Entry 4IJE (X-ray diffraction, 1.90 A resolution); this record covers chain A.

# Chain A
Molecule: Polymerase cofactor VP35
From: Zaire ebolavirus
Notes: fragment: interferon inhibitory domain
UniProtKB: Q05127 (VP35_EBOZM); residue numbers follow UniProt; this construct covers 218-340
Chain sequence (129 residues; each row starts with the number of its first residue):
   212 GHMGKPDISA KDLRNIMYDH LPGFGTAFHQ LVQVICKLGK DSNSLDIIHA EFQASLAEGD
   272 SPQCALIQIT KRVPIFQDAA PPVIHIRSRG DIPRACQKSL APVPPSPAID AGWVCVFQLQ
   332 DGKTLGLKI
Not modelled in the structure: 212-216
Sequence notes: expression tag (212-217); engineered mutation Ala312 (Arg in Q05127), Ala319 (Lys in Q05127), Ala322 (Arg in Q05127)
Bound ions: K+: Leu232, Gly234; Na+: Pro233, Thr237
UniProt features mapped onto this chain:
  - modified residue (Phosphoserine): Ser310, Ser317
  - cross-link: Lys309 (Glycyl lysine isopeptide (Lys-Gly) (interchain with G-Cter in ubiquitin))
  - mutagenesis: Phe239 (F239A: Complete loss of interaction with host PRKRA and subsequent immune response inhibition), Arg305 (R305A: No effect on IRF3 promoter inhibition), Lys309 (K309A: Partial loss of IRF3 promoter inhibition. Complete loss of dsRNA-binding; K309R: Partial loss of the ability to efficiently antagonize the type I IFN response), Ser317 (S317A: Impaired viral replication; S317D: No effect on viral replication)
From the paper describing this entry:
  - mutagenesis - R312A/K319A/R322A: abolished binding to dsRNA
  - mutagenesis - K309A/R312A: decreased binding to 1G8-14
  - mutagenesis - F239A, R305A, K309A, R322A, K339A: unchanged binding to 1G8-14
  - mutagenesis - R225A, F239A, K248A (5-fold), K248A/R312A/K319A/R322A (25-fold), K251A, R305A: decreased binding to 2F11-14
  - mutagenesis - R312A/K319A/R322A: abolished binding to 1G8-14
  - mutagenesis - R305A/K309A: unchanged binding to NP

# Overview
The K+ site is built by Leu232 and Gly234. Pro233 and Thr237 form the Na+ site. Curated annotation (UniProt)
lists 4 mutagenesis sites. From the paper: R225A, F239A and K248A, among others, reduce binding to 2F11-14;
R312A/K319A/R322A abolish binding to dsRNA; 12 substitutions were tested in all.
Chain A is Polymerase cofactor VP35 (Zaire ebolavirus); the structure, Crystal structure of the Zaire
ebolavirus VP35 interferon inhibitory domain R312A/K319A/R322A mutant, was determined by X-ray diffraction
together with 4IJF from the same study.
